PDB entry 9E0N | electron microscopy, 3.24 A resolution | chains A and N of the 55 polymer chains in the assembly

Chain A:
Molecule: 23S rRNA
Organism: Mycolicibacterium smegmatis
Sequence (3120 nucleotides; row label = number of the first residue in the row):
     1 UAAGUGUUUAAGGGCGCAUGGUGGAUGCCUUGGCACUGGGAGCCGAUGAA
    51 GGACGUAGGAGGCUGCGAUAAGCCUCGGGGAGCUGUCAACCGAGCGUUGA
   101 UCCGAGGAUGUCCGAAUGGGGAAACCCGGCACGAGUGAUGUCGUGUCACC
   151 AGGCGCUGAAUAUAUAGGCGUCUGGGGGGAACGCGGGGAAGUGAAACAUC
   201 UCAGUACCCGUAGGAAGAGAAAACAAAAUGUGAUUCCGUGAGUAGUGGCG
   251 AGCGAAAGCGGAGGAUGGCUAAACCGUAUGCAUGUGAUACCGGGUAGGGG
   301 UUGUGUGUGCGGGGUUGUGGGACCUAUCUUUCCGGCUCUACCUGGCUGGA
   351 GGGCAGUGAGAAAAUGUUGUGGUUAGCGGAAAUGGCUUGGGAUGGCCUGC
   401 CGUAGACGGUGAGAGCCCGGUACGUGAAAACCCGACGUCUGUCUUGAUGG
   451 UGUUCCCGAGUAGCAGCGGGCCCGUGGAAUCUGCUGUGAAUCUGCCGGGA
   501 CCACCCGGUAAGCCUGAAUACUUCCCAGUGACCGAUAGCGGAUUAGUACC
   551 GUGAGGGAAUGGUGAAAAGUACCCCGGGAGGGGAGUGAAAGAGUACCUGA
   601 AACCGUGCGCUUACAAUCCGUCAGAGCCCUCGACGUGUCGUGGGGUGAUG
   651 GCGUGCCUUUUGAAGAAUGAGCCUGCGAGUCAGGGACAUGUCGCGAGGUU
   701 AACCCGGGUGGGGUAGCCGCAGCGAAAGCGAGUCUGAAUAGGGCGUAUCC
   751 ACACAAGAGUGUGUGGUGUAGUGGUGUGUUCUGGACCCGAAGCGGAGUGA
   801 UCUACCCAUGGCCAGGGUGAAGCGCGGGUAAGACCGCGUGGAGGCCCGAA
   851 CCCACUUAGGUUGAAGACUGAGGGGAUGAGCUGUGGGUAGGGGUGAAAGG
   901 CCAAUCAAACUCCGUGAUAGCUGGUUCUCCCCGAAAUGCAUUUAGGUGCA
   951 GCGUCGCAUGUUUCUUGCCGGAGGUAGAGCUACUGGAUGGCCGAUGGGCC
  1001 CCACAGGGUUACUGACGUCAGCCAAACUCCGAAUGCCGGUAAGUCCAAGA
  1051 GUGCGGCAGUGAGACGGCGGGGGAUAAGCUCCGUGCGUCGAGAGGGAAAC
  1101 AGCCCAGAUCGCCGGCUAAGGCCCCUAAGCGUGUGCUAAGUGGAAAAGGA
  1151 UGUGCAGUCGCGAAGACAACCAGGAGGUUGGCUUAGAAGCAGCCACCCUU
  1201 GAAAGAGUGCGUAAUAGCUCACUGGUCAAGUGAUUGUGCGCCGAUAAUGU
  1251 AGCGGGGCUCAAGCACACCGCCGAAGCCGCGGCAGCCAACGUGUUGGCUG
  1301 GGUAGGGGAGCGUCCUGCAUCCGGUGAAGCCGCCGAGUGAUCGAGUGGUG
  1351 GAGGGUGUGGGAGUGAGAAUGCAGGCAUGAGUAGCGAUUAGGCAAGUGAG
  1401 AACCUUGCCCGCCGAAAGACCAAGGGUUCCUGGGCCAGGCCAGUCCGCCC
  1451 AGGGUGAGUCGGGACCUAAGGCGAGGCCGACAGGCGUAGUCGAUGGACAA
  1501 CGGGUUGAUAUUCCCGUACCCGUGUAUGUGCGUCCAUGAUGAAUCAGCGG
  1551 UACUAACCAUCCAAAACCACCGUGACCGCACCUUUCGGGGUGUGGCGUUG
  1601 GUGGGGCUGCAUGGGACCUUCGUUGGUAGUAGUCAAGCGAUGGGGUGACG
  1651 CAGGAAGGUAGCCGUACCGGUCAGUGGUAAUACCGGGGUAAGCCUGUAGG
  1701 GAGUCAGAUAGGUAAAUCCGUCUGGCAUAUAUCCUGAGAGGUGAUGCAUA
  1751 GCCGAGUGAGGCGAAUUCGGUGAUCCUAUGCUGCCGAGAAAAGCCUCUAG
  1801 CGAGGACAUACACGGCCCGUACCCCAAACCAACACAGGUGGUCAGGUAGA
  1851 GAAUACUAAGGCGUACGAGUGAACUAUGGUUAAGGAACUCGGCAAAAUGC
  1901 CCCCGUAACUUCGGGAGAAGGGGGACCCACAUGGCGUGUAAGCCUUUACG
  1951 GCCCAAGCGUGAGUGGGUGGCACAAACCAGUGAGAAGCGACUGUUUACUA
  2001 AAAACACAGGUCCGUGCGAAGUCGCAAGACGAUGUAUACGGACUGACGCC
  2051 UGCCCGGUGCUGGAAGGUUAAGAGGACCCGUUAACUCCCUUUGGGGGUGA
  2101 AGCGGAGAAUUUAAGCCCCAGUAAACGGCGGUGGUAACUAUAACCAUCCU
  2151 AAGGUAGCGAAAUUCCUUGUCGGGUAAGUUCCGACCUGCACGAAUGGCGU
  2201 AACGACUUCUCAACUGUCUCAACCAUAGACUCGGCGAAAUUGCACUACGA
  2251 GUAAAGAUGCUCGUUACGCGCGGCAGGACGAAAAGACCCCGGGACCUUCA
  2301 CUACAACUUGGUAUUGGUGCUCGAUACGGUUUGUGUAGGAUAGGUGGGAG
  2351 ACUGUGAAGCUCACACGCCAGUGUGGGUGGAGUCGUUGUUGAAAUACCAC
  2401 UCUGAUCGUAUUGGGCCUCUAACCUCGGACCGUAUAUCCGGUUCAGGGAC
  2451 AGUGCCUGGUGGGUAGUUUAACUGGGGCGGUUGCCUCCUAAAAUGUAACG
  2501 GAGGCGCCCAAAGGUUCCCUCAACCUGGACGGCAAUCAGGUGUUGAGUGU
  2551 AAGUGCACAAGGGAGCUUGACUGCGAGACGGACAUGUCGAGCAGGGACGA
  2601 AAGUCGGGACUAGUGAUCCGGCACCUCUGAGUGGAAGGGGUGUCGCUCAA
  2651 CGGAUAAAAGGUACCCCGGGGAUAACAGGCUGAUCUUCCCCAAGAGUCCA
  2701 UAUCGACGGGAUGGUUUGGCACCUCGAUGUCGGCUCGUCGCAUCCUGGGG
  2751 CUGGAGCAGGUCCCAAGGGUUGGGCUGUUCGCCCAUUAAAGCGGCACGCG
  2801 AGCUGGGUUUAGAACGUCGUGAGACAGUUCGGUCUCUAUCCGCCGCGCGC
  2851 GUCAGAAGCUUGAGGAAACCUGUCCCUAGUACGAGAGGACCGGGACGGAC
  2901 GAACCUCUGGUAUACCAGUUGUCCCACCAGGGGCACGGCUGGAUAGCCAC
  2951 GUUCGGACAGGAUAACCGCUGAAAGCAUCUAAGCGGGAAACCUCUUCCAA
  3001 GACCAGGCUUCUCACCCUCUAGGAGGGAUAAGGCCCCCCGCAGACCACGG
  3051 GAUUGAUAGACCAGACCUGGAAGCCUAGUAAUAGGUGCAGGGAACUGGCA
  3101 CUAACCGGCCGAAAACUUAC
Not modelled in the structure: 1, 340-344, 634-637, 1004-1005, 1756-1757, 1946-1948, 3120
Ion coordination: Mg2+ site 1 near U117 (its only coordinating residue here); Mg2+ site 2: A194, A196, C197; Mg2+ site 3: G217, G219; Mg2+ site 4 near G541 (its only coordinating residue here); Mg2+ site 5 near A666 (its only coordinating residue here); Mg2+ site 6: U668, A2727; Mg2+ site 7: C845, C846, A876; Mg2+ site 8 near A876 (its only coordinating residue here); Mg2+ site 9: G933, G1302; Mg2+ site 10 near U937 (its only coordinating residue here); Mg2+ site 11 near G946 (its only coordinating residue here); Mg2+ site 12 near G977 (its only coordinating residue here); 41 more Mg2+ sites not listed
What the authors report for this chain:
  - conformationally variable residues (loop rearrangement): A2136 to U2139

Chain N:
Protein: Large ribosomal subunit protein uL16
Organism: Mycolicibacterium smegmatis
Reference sequence: A0QSD8 (RL16_MYCS2); residue numbers follow UniProt; this construct covers 1-138
Chain sequence (138 residues; each row starts with the number of its first residue):
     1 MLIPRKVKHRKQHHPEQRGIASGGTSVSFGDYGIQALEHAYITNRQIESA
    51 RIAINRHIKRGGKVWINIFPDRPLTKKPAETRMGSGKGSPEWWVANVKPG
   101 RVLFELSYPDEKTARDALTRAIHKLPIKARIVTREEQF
Not modelled in the structure: 135-138

How chain A and chain N interact:
Pairs across the interface - 89 pairs, chain A then chain N:
  A978(A) with Ser-22(N), phosphate contact
  G979(A) with Ser-22(N), hydrogen bond to the phosphate
  U984(A) with Lys-8(N), sugar contact
  G985(A) with Lys-6(N), hydrogen bond to the phosphate; Lys-8(N), sugar contact
  G986(A) with Pro-4(N), sugar contact; Arg-5(N), salt bridge to the phosphate; Lys-6(N), salt bridge to the phosphate; Asp-71(N), sugar contact
  A987(A) with Pro-4(N), phosphate contact; Arg-5(N), hydrogen bond to the phosphate; Phe-69(N), sugar contact
  U988(A) with Phe-29(N), base contact; Ile-66(N), hydrogen bond to the sugar
  G989(A) with Lys-63(N), hydrogen bond to the phosphate; Trp-65(N), hydrogen bond to the sugar
  G990(A) with Lys-63(N), salt bridge to the phosphate
  A1020(A) with Phe-29(N), base contact
  G1021(A) with Gly-24(N), phosphate contact
  C1022(A) with Gly-23(N), phosphate contact; Gly-24(N), hydrogen bond to the phosphate; Arg-101(N), hydrogen bond to the sugar
  C1023(A) with Ser-22(N), phosphate contact; Arg-72(N), sugar contact
  A1024(A) with Arg-72(N), sugar contact
  A1025(A) with Lys-11(N), hydrogen bond to the base; Gln-12(N), base contact; His-13(N), hydrogen bond to the base
  A1026(A) with His-9(N), stacking on the base; Lys-11(N), hydrogen bond to the base
  C1027(A) with Lys-8(N), salt bridge to the phosphate; His-9(N), salt bridge to the phosphate
  G1070(A) with Glu-16(N), phosphate contact; Arg-18(N), salt bridge to the phosphate
  G1071(A) with His-13(N), hydrogen bond to the phosphate
  G1072(A) with Gln-12(N), phosphate contact; His-13(N), salt bridge to the phosphate; Met-83(N), hydrogen bond to the base; Lys-87(N), salt bridge to the phosphate
  G1073(A) with Thr-75(N), phosphate contact; Lys-77(N), sugar contact; Met-83(N), sugar contact; Lys-87(N), phosphate contact; Gly-88(N), phosphate contact
  A1074(A) with Thr-75(N), sugar contact; Lys-76(N), phosphate contact; Lys-77(N), hydrogen bond to the phosphate
  U1075(A) with His-14(N), salt bridge to the phosphate; Gln-17(N), base contact; Tyr-41(N), base contact; Leu-74(N), phosphate contact
  A1077(A) with Met-83(N), hydrogen bond to the base
  A1147(A) with Lys-128(N), salt bridge to the phosphate
  G1148(A) with His-123(N), hydrogen bond to the phosphate; Lys-128(N), salt bridge to the phosphate
  G1149(A) with His-123(N), salt bridge to the phosphate
  G2474(A) with Met-83(N), base contact; Gly-84(N), base contact
  G2475(A) with Arg-82(N), salt bridge to the phosphate
  G2476(A) with Arg-82(N), base contact
  U2489(A) with His-13(N), sugar contact
  G2500(A) with Ser-85(N), hydrogen bond to the phosphate; Lys-87(N), phosphate contact
  G2501(A) with Lys-11(N), phosphate contact; Gly-86(N), phosphate contact; Lys-87(N), hydrogen bond to the phosphate
  A2502(A) with Lys-11(N), salt bridge to the phosphate
  A2683(A) with Lys-76(N), sugar contact
  C2691(A) with Arg-120(N), sugar contact; His-123(N), sugar contact; Lys-124(N), hydrogen bond to the base
  A2692(A) with Arg-120(N), sugar contact
  A2693(A) with Arg-56(N), sugar contact; Arg-120(N), salt bridge to the phosphate
  C2707(A) with Ser-49(N), base contact; Lys-124(N), base contact
  G2708(A) with Arg-45(N), salt bridge to the phosphate; Gln-46(N), phosphate contact; Ser-49(N), sugar contact; His-123(N), base contact; Lys-124(N), hydrogen bond to the sugar
  G2709(A) with Gln-46(N), hydrogen bond to the phosphate; Pro-126(N), phosphate contact
  G2718(A) with Glu-80(N), sugar contact
  G2719(A) with Thr-81(N), sugar contact; Arg-82(N), phosphate contact; Met-83(N), hydrogen bond to the sugar
  C2720(A) with Arg-82(N), salt bridge to the phosphate; Met-83(N), phosphate contact
Other interface residues (no listed pair), chain A (49 interface residues in all): A976, G1069, C2499, C2690, G2710
Other interface residues (no listed pair), chain N (53 interface residues in all): Ser-28, Thr-43, Ile-52, His-57, Asn-67, Ala-79, Trp-92

Summary:
Chain A and chain N form an interface of 49 and 53 residues respectively; the contacts include 22 hydrogen
bonds, 17 salt bridges and 1 aromatic stacking contact. Polar contacts include A1025(A)/Lys-11(N),
A1025(A)/His-13(N) and A1026(A)/Lys-11(N). A194(A), A196(A) and C197(A) coordinate Mg2+ site 2. G217(A) and
G219(A) coordinate Mg2+ site 3. From the paper: conformational variability at A2136(A).
Chain A is 23S rRNA and chain N is Large ribosomal subunit protein uL16, both from Mycolicibacterium
smegmatis; the structure, M. smegmatis unmethylated 70S ribosome structure, was determined by electron
microscopy.
